Entry 4WXZ (X-ray diffraction, 2.70 A resolution); this record covers chains B and D of the 6 polymer chains in the assembly.

== Chain B (and D) ==
Molecule: Pyridoxal biosynthesis lyase PdxS
Organism: Geobacillus kaustophilus
Notes: EC 4.-.-.-; chain D of this document is another copy of the same molecule, construct and numbering; everything in this record applies to it too
UniProt: Q5L3Y2 (PDXS_GEOKA); residues 1-294 here = UniProt positions 1-294
Chain sequence (304 residues; each row starts with the number of its first residue; numbers below 1 keep their minus sign (Glu-9 is residue -9)):
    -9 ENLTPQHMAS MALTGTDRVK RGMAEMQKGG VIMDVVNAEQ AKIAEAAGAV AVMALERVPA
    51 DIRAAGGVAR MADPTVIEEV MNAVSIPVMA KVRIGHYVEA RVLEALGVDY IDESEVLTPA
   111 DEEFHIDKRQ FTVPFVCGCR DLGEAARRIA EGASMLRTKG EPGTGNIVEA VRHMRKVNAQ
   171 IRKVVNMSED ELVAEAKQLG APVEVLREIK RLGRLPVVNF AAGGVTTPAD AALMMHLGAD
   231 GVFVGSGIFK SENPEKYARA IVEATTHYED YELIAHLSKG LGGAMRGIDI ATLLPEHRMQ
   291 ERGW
Disordered / not traced: -9 to 18, 48-56, 271-294 (chain D: -9 to 15, 47-56, 271-294)
Differences from the reference sequence: expression tag (-9 to 0); conflict Thr216 (Ala in Q5L3Y2)
Modified residues: Lys81 ((2S)-2-azanyl-6-[[(3R,4R)-3,4-bis(oxidanyl)-2-oxidanylidene-5-phosphonooxy-pentyl]amino]hexanoic acid; L5P); Lys149 ((2S)-2-azanyl-6-[[(2R,4R)-1,4-bis(oxidanyl)-3-oxidanylidene-5-phosphonooxy-pentan-2-yl]amino]hexanoic acid; LRK)

== How chain B and chain D interact ==
Pairs across the interface (11; chain B residue first):
  Arg165(B) with Ser178(D); Asp180(D), salt bridge; Glu181(D), salt bridge
  Ala169(B) with Glu181(D)
  Arg172(B) with Asn176(D), hydrogen bond (backbone-side chain)
  Asn176(B) with Arg172(D), hydrogen bond (side chain-backbone); Asn176(D)
  Ser178(B) with Arg165(D)
  Asp180(B) with Arg165(D), salt bridge
  Glu181(B) with Arg165(D), salt bridge; Ala169(D)
Other interface residues (no listed pair), chain B (9 interface residues in all): Lys173, Met177
Other interface residues (no listed pair), chain D (9 interface residues in all): Lys173, Met177

== Overview ==
The chain B/chain D interface involves 9 residues from each chain, with 2 hydrogen bonds and 4 salt bridges.
Among the polar pairs are Arg165(B)-Asp180(D), Arg165(B)-Glu181(D) and Arg172(B)-Asn176(D).
Both chains are Pyridoxal biosynthesis lyase PdxS (Geobacillus kaustophilus). Entry 4WXZ (PdxS (G.
stearothermophilus) co-crystallized with R5P) was determined by X-ray diffraction (same publication as 4WXY).
